7TFR - chain A; structure by X-ray diffraction, 1.80 A resolution.

Chain A:
Protein: 3C-like proteinase
Source organism: Severe acute respiratory syndrome coronavirus 2
Notes: EC 3.4.22.69
UniProtKB: P0DTD1 (R1AB_SARS2); residues 1-306 here correspond to UniProt positions 3264-3569 (UniProt number = residue number + 3263)
Sequence (306 residues; each row starts with the number of its first residue):
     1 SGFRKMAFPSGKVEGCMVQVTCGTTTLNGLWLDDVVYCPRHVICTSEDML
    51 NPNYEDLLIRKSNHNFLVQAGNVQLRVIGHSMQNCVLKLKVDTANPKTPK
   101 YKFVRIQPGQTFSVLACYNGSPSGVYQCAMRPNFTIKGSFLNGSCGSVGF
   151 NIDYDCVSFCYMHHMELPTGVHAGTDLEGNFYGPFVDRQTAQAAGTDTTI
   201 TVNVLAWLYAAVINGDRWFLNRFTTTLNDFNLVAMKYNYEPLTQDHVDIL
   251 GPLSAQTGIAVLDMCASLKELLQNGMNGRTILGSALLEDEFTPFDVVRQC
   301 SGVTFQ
Glycans and other covalent adducts: compound NB2 linked to C145
Ligand contacts: NB2 ((1R,2S,5S)-N-{(1Z,2S)-1-imino-3-[(3S)-2-oxopyrrolidin-3-yl]propan-2-yl}-6,6-dimethyl-3-[3-methyl-N-({1-[(2-methylpropane-2-sulfonyl)methyl]cyclohexyl}carbamoyl)-L-valyl]-3-azabicyclo[3.1.0]hexane-2-carboxamide): S1, H41, M49, F140, L141, N142, G143, S144, H163, H164, M165, E166, L167, P168, H172, V186, D187, R188, Q189, T190, A191, Q192
UniProt features mapped onto this chain:
  - active site: H41 (For 3CL-PRO activity), C145 (Nucleophile)
  - site: Q306 (Cleavage)
  - cross-link (Glycyl lysine isopeptide (Lys-Gly)): K5 (interchain with G-Cter in ubiquitin), K90 (interchain with G-Cter in ubiquitin)
From the paper describing this entry:
  - binding site for NB2: C145, H163, H164, E166
  - conformationally variable residues (helix shift, loop rearrangement): S46 to N51, M165 to G170, Q189 to A194
  - catalytic residues: H41, G143, S144, C145 (citing earlier work)

In short:
Compound NB2 is covalently linked to C145. From UniProt: active-site residues H41 and C145. From the paper:
catalytic residues H41, G143 and S144 among others; a binding site for NB2 at C145, H163 and H164 among
others.
Chain A is 3C-like proteinase (Severe acute respiratory syndrome coronavirus 2); the structure, Room
temperature X-ray structure of SARS-CoV-2 main protease (3CL Mpro) in complex with NBH-2, was determined by
X-ray diffraction (same publication as 7TDU, 7TEH and 7SI9).
